Entry 5C5P (X-ray diffraction, 1.75 A resolution); this record covers chains A and C.

Chain A:
Molecule: Tankyrase-2
From: Homo sapiens
Notes: EC 2.4.2.30
Reference sequence: Q9H2K2 (TNKS2_HUMAN); residues 946-1113 here = UniProt positions 946-1113
Chain sequence (191 residues; each row starts with the number of its first residue):
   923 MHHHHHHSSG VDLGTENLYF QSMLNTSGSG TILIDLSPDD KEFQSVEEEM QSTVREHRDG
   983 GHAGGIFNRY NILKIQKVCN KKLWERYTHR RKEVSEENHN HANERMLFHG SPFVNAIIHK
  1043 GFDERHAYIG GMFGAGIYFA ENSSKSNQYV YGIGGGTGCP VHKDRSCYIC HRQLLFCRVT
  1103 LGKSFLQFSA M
Unresolved in the structure: 923-951
Differences from the reference sequence: initiating methionine (923); expression tag (924-945)
Metal / ion sites: Zn2+: Cys1081, His1084, Cys1089, Cys1092
Small-molecule neighbours: 0E0 ((3R)-3-(1-hydroxy-2-methylpropan-2-yl)-1,3,4,5-tetrahydro-6H-pyrano[4,3-c]isoquinolin-6-one): Phe1030, His1031, Gly1032, Ser1033, Pro1034, Phe1035, His1048, Ala1049, Tyr1050, Tyr1060, Phe1061, Ala1062, Lys1067, Ser1068, Tyr1071, Ile1075
Swiss-Prot annotation at these positions:
  - binding site (Zn(2+)): Cys1081, His1084, Cys1089, Cys1092
  - mutagenesis: Met1054 (M1054V: Loss of activity)

Chain C:
Molecule: Tankyrase-2
From: Homo sapiens
Notes: EC 2.4.2.30
Reference sequence: Q9H2K2 (TNKS2_HUMAN); numbering as in UniProt (aligned over 1114-1162)
Chain sequence (49 residues; each row starts with the number of its first residue):
  1114 KMAHSPPGHH SVTGRPSVNG LALAEYVIYR GEQAYPEYLI TYQIMRPEG
Unresolved in the structure: 1114-1115, 1162

Interface between chain A and chain C:
Residue-residue contacts - 152 pairs, chain A then chain C:
  Leu958(A) with Tyr1151(C), hydrophobic
  Glu964(A) with Tyr1151(C), hydrogen bond
  Val968(A) with Tyr1151(C); Ile1153(C), hydrophobic
  Met972(A) with Ile1153(C), hydrophobic; Tyr1155(C), hydrophobic
  Arg977(A) with Asn1132(C); Leu1134(C); Ala1135(C)
  Arg980(A) with Asn1132(C)
  Gly986(A) with Ile1157(C)
  Ile988(A) with Met1158(C); Pro1160(C)
  Phe989(A) with Ile1157(C), hydrophobic; Met1158(C)
  Asn990(A) with Pro1160(C)
  Arg991(A) with Met1158(C), hydrogen bond (backbone-backbone)
  Tyr992(A) with Tyr1155(C), hydrophobic; Gln1156(C); Met1158(C)
  Asn993(A) with Tyr1155(C); Gln1156(C), hydrogen bond (backbone-backbone); Met1158(C)
  Ile994(A) with Thr1154(C); Tyr1155(C), hydrophobic
  Leu995(A) with Thr1154(C), hydrogen bond (backbone-backbone); Gln1156(C)
  Lys996(A) with Leu1152(C); Ile1153(C); Thr1154(C), hydrogen bond (backbone-backbone)
  Ile997(A) with Leu1152(C)
  Gln998(A) with Glu1150(C); Tyr1151(C); Leu1152(C), hydrogen bond (backbone-backbone)
  Lys999(A) with Glu1150(C); Tyr1151(C)
  Val1000(A) with Tyr1148(C), hydrogen bond (backbone-side chain); Pro1149(C); Glu1150(C), hydrogen bond (backbone-backbone); Leu1152(C)
  Cys1001(A) with Tyr1148(C)
  Asn1002(A) with Tyr1148(C), hydrogen bond (backbone-side chain)
  Leu1005(A) with Tyr1148(C)
  Trp1006(A) with Tyr1148(C)
  Arg1008(A) with Gly1144(C); Glu1145(C), salt bridge
  Tyr1009(A) with Glu1145(C); Gln1146(C); Ala1147(C); Tyr1148(C)
  Arg1012(A) with Arg1143(C); Glu1145(C); Gln1146(C), hydrogen bond
  Val1016(A) with His1123(C)
  Glu1019(A) with His1123(C), salt bridge
  Arg1027(A) with Tyr1139(C), hydrogen bond
  Met1028(A) with Tyr1151(C), hydrophobic
  Leu1029(A) with Tyr1139(C), hydrophobic
  Val1036(A) with Leu1152(C), hydrophobic
  Phe1044(A) with Gly1144(C); Ala1147(C), hydrophobic
  Phe1055(A) with Gly1127(C); Val1140(C), hydrophobic; Tyr1142(C), hydrogen bond (backbone-side chain)
  Ala1057(A) with Ala1116(C), hydrogen bond (backbone-backbone); Tyr1142(C)
  Gly1058(A) with Val1140(C); Ile1141(C); Tyr1142(C)
  Ile1059(A) with Tyr1139(C); Val1140(C); Ile1141(C), hydrogen bond (backbone-backbone); Gly1144(C)
  Tyr1060(A) with Tyr1139(C); Val1140(C), hydrophobic
  Phe1061(A) with Glu1138(C); Tyr1139(C), hydrogen bond (backbone-backbone); Ile1141(C), hydrophobic; Ala1147(C), hydrophobic
  Ala1062(A) with Ala1137(C)
  Glu1063(A) with Leu1136(C); Ala1137(C), hydrogen bond (side chain-backbone); Tyr1139(C), hydrogen bond
  Asn1064(A) with Ala1135(C); Leu1136(C), hydrogen bond (side chain-backbone)
  Lys1067(A) with Glu1138(C)
  Asn1069(A) with Tyr1155(C), hydrogen bond
  Val1072(A) with Tyr1155(C)
  Ser1088(A) with Ile1157(C)
  Cys1089(A) with Ile1157(C)
  Tyr1090(A) with Gln1156(C); Ile1157(C); Met1158(C); Arg1159(C)
  Ile1091(A) with Gln1156(C), hydrogen bond (backbone-side chain)
  His1093(A) with Tyr1155(C); Gln1156(C)
  Arg1094(A) with Ile1153(C); Thr1154(C); Tyr1155(C), hydrogen bond (backbone-backbone); Ile1157(C)
  Gln1095(A) with Leu1152(C); Ile1153(C); Thr1154(C), hydrogen bond; Tyr1155(C)
  Leu1096(A) with Tyr1151(C); Leu1152(C); Ile1153(C), hydrogen bond (backbone-backbone); Tyr1155(C)
  Leu1097(A) with Tyr1151(C); Leu1152(C), hydrophobic
  Phe1098(A) with Glu1150(C), hydrogen bond (backbone-backbone); Tyr1151(C), hydrogen bond (backbone-backbone)
  Cys1099(A) with Tyr1148(C); Pro1149(C), hydrophobic
  Arg1100(A) with Ala1147(C); Tyr1148(C), hydrogen bond (backbone-backbone); Glu1150(C), salt bridge
  Val1101(A) with Ile1141(C), hydrophobic; Gln1146(C)
  Thr1102(A) with Ile1141(C); Gln1146(C), hydrogen bond (backbone-backbone)
  Leu1103(A) with His1123(C); Ser1124(C), hydrogen bond (backbone-side chain); Tyr1139(C), hydrophobic
  Gly1104(A) with His1123(C)
  Lys1105(A) with Gly1121(C); His1122(C); His1123(C), hydrogen bond (backbone-backbone); Ser1124(C)
  Ser1106(A) with His1122(C); Ser1124(C), hydrogen bond; Val1125(C); Thr1126(C), hydrogen bond
  Phe1107(A) with Pro1119(C), hydrophobic; His1122(C); Ser1124(C), hydrogen bond (backbone-backbone); Val1125(C); Thr1126(C), hydrogen bond (backbone-backbone)
  Leu1108(A) with Thr1126(C)
  Gln1109(A) with Thr1126(C), hydrogen bond (backbone-backbone); Gly1127(C); Arg1128(C), hydrogen bond (backbone-backbone)
  Phe1110(A) with Arg1128(C)
  Ser1111(A) with Arg1128(C), hydrogen bond (backbone-backbone); Pro1129(C); Ser1130(C), hydrogen bond (backbone-side chain)
  Ala1112(A) with Val1131(C)
  Met1113(A) with Pro1129(C); Ser1130(C); Val1131(C); Asn1132(C), hydrogen bond (backbone-backbone)
Also at the interface, not in a pair above, chain A (82 interface residues in all): Leu955, Thr975, Glu978, Gly987, Asn1020, Phe1030, Ile1039, Ile1040, Asp1045, Gly1056, Cys1092

Summary:
The interface between chain A and chain C involves 82 residues on one side and 41 on the other, with 38
hydrogen bonds and 3 salt bridges. Polar pairs include Arg1008(A)-Glu1145(C), Glu1019(A)-His1123(C) and
Arg1100(A)-Glu1150(C). Bound to chain A: compound 0E0.
Here chain A is Tankyrase-2 and chain C is Tankyrase-2, both from Homo sapiens. Entry 5C5P (Crystal structure
of human tankyrase-2 in complex with a pyranopyridone inhibitor) was determined by X-ray diffraction (same
publication as 5C5Q and 5C5R).
